PDB entry 7ZD4 | X-ray diffraction, 2.14 A resolution | chains A and B of the 4 polymer chains in the assembly

== Chain A (and B) ==
Name: Adenosylhomocysteinase
Organism: Pseudomonas aeruginosa PAO1
Notes: EC 3.3.1.1; chain B of this document is another copy of the same molecule, construct and numbering; everything in this record applies to it too
UniProtKB: Q9I685 (SAHH_PSEAE); residue numbers follow UniProt; this construct covers 1-469
Chain sequence (472 residues; each row starts with the number of its first residue; numbers below 1 keep their minus sign (Ser-2 is residue -2)):
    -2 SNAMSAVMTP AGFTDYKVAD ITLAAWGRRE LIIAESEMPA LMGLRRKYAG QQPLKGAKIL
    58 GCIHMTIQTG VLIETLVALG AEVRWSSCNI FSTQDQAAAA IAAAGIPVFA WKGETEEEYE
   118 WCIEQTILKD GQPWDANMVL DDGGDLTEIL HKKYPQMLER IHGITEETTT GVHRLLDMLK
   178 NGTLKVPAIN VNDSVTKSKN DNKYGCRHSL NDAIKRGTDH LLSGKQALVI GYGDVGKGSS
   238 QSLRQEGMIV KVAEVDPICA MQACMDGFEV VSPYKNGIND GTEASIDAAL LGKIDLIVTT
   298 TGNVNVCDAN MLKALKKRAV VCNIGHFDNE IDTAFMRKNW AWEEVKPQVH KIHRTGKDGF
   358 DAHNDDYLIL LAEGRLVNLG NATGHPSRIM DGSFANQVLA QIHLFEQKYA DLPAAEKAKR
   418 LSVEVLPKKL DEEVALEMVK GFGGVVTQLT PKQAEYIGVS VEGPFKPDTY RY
Disordered / not traced: -2 to 8
Differences from the reference sequence: expression tag (-2 to 0)
UniProt features mapped onto this chain:
  - binding site (substrate): Thr63, Asp139, Glu164, Lys194, Asp198
  - binding site (NAD(+)): Thr165 to Thr167, Asn199, Gly228 to Gly233, Glu251, Asn300, Ile321 to His323, Asn375
Disulfides: Cys59-Cys85
Ion coordination: K+: Gln65, Thr380, His382
Ligand contacts:
  - adenosine (ADN): Ile60, His61, Thr63, Gln65, Thr66, Asp139, Glu164, Thr165, Lys194, Asp198, His323, Leu373, Asn375, Leu376, Thr380, Gly381, His382, Met387, Ser390, Phe391
  - NAD (nicotinamide-adenine-dinucleotide), molecule 1: Thr165, Thr166, Thr167, Lys194, Asp198, Asn199, Cys203, Ile227, Gly228, Tyr229, Gly230, Asp231, Val232, Gly233, Ala250, Glu251, Val252, Asp253, Cys256, Thr297, Thr298, Gly299, Asn300, Val303, Ile321, Gly322, His323, Leu373, Asn375, His382
  - NAD, molecule 2: Leu446, Gln450, Ile454, Lys463, Tyr467

== How chain A and chain B interact ==
Pairs across the interface (73; chain A residue first):
  Trp23(A) - Val342(B)
  Trp23(A) - Lys343(B)
  Arg26(A) - Glu340(B)
  Arg26(A) - Glu341(B)  hydrogen bond (side chain-backbone)
  Arg26(A) - Val342(B)  hydrogen bond (side chain-backbone)
  Glu27(A) - Val342(B)
  Ile29(A) - Ala359(B)
  Ile29(A) - His360(B)
  Ile30(A) - His217(B)
  Ile30(A) - Val342(B)  hydrophobic
  Ile30(A) - Lys348(B)
  Ile30(A) - Tyr364(B)
  Ser33(A) - Arg315(B)
  Ser33(A) - Tyr364(B)
  Glu34(A) - His217(B)  salt bridge
  Glu34(A) - Lys222(B)  salt bridge
  Arg204(A) - Gln242(B)  hydrogen bond (side chain-backbone)
  Arg204(A) - Glu243(B)
  Arg204(A) - Gly244(B)
  His205(A) - Lys212(B)  hydrogen bond (backbone-side chain)
  His205(A) - His217(B)
  His205(A) - Leu218(B)
  Asn208(A) - Lys212(B)  hydrogen bond
  Asn208(A) - Glu243(B)
  Asp209(A) - Lys212(B)
  Lys212(A) - His205(B)  hydrogen bond (side chain-backbone)
  Lys212(A) - Asn208(B)  hydrogen bond
  Lys212(A) - Asp209(B)
  Lys212(A) - Arg213(B)  hydrogen bond (backbone-side chain)
  Arg213(A) - Lys212(B)  hydrogen bond (side chain-backbone)
  Arg213(A) - Arg213(B)
  Arg213(A) - Asp216(B)  salt bridge
  Asp216(A) - Arg213(B)  salt bridge
  Asp216(A) - Thr380(B)  hydrogen bond
  Asp216(A) - Pro383(B)
  His217(A) - Ile30(B)
  His217(A) - Glu34(B)
  His217(A) - His205(B)
  Leu218(A) - His205(B)
  Leu218(A) - Pro383(B)
  Leu218(A) - Arg385(B)
  Leu218(A) - Ile386(B)  hydrophobic
  Leu218(A) - Phe439(B)  hydrophobic
  Ser220(A) - Phe439(B)
  Gly221(A) - Phe439(B)
  Lys222(A) - Glu34(B)  salt bridge
  Lys222(A) - Arg385(B)
  Gln242(A) - Arg204(B)  hydrogen bond (backbone-side chain)
  Gln242(A) - Gln242(B)  hydrogen bond (side chain-backbone)
  Gln242(A) - Glu243(B)
  Glu243(A) - Arg204(B)
  Glu243(A) - Asn208(B)
  Glu243(A) - Gln242(B)  hydrogen bond
  Gly244(A) - Arg204(B)
  Arg315(A) - Ser33(B)
  Glu340(A) - Arg26(B)
  Glu341(A) - Arg26(B)  hydrogen bond (backbone-side chain)
  Val342(A) - Trp23(B)
  Val342(A) - Arg26(B)  hydrogen bond (backbone-side chain)
  Val342(A) - Ile30(B)  hydrophobic
  Lys343(A) - Trp23(B)
  Ala359(A) - Ile29(B)
  His360(A) - Ile29(B)
  Tyr364(A) - Ser33(B)
  Thr380(A) - Asp216(B)  hydrogen bond
  Pro383(A) - Asp216(B)
  Pro383(A) - Leu218(B)
  Arg385(A) - Leu218(B)
  Arg385(A) - Lys222(B)
  Ile386(A) - Leu218(B)  hydrophobic
  Phe439(A) - Leu218(B)  hydrophobic
  Phe439(A) - Ser220(B)
  Phe439(A) - Gly221(B)
Also at the interface, not in a pair above, chain A (40 interface residues in all): Glu32, Leu219, Lys348, Ile366, Ser384
Also at the interface, not in a pair above, chain B (40 interface residues in all): Glu27, Glu32, Leu219, Ile366, Ser384

== In short ==
Chain A and chain B each contribute 40 residues to their interface, with 16 hydrogen bonds and 5 salt bridges.
Among the polar pairs are Glu34(A)-His217(B), Glu34(A)-Lys222(B) and Arg213(A)-Asp216(B). Ligands of chain A:
NAD and adenosine.
Chain A and chain B are both Adenosylhomocysteinase (Pseudomonas aeruginosa PAO1); the structure, Crystal
structure of Pseudomonas aeruginosa S-adenosyl-L-homocysteine hydrolase soaked with Cu+ ions, was determined
by X-ray diffraction together with 7ZD0, 7ZD1, 7ZD2 and 7ZD3 from the same study.
